Entry 2VCC (X-ray diffraction, 2.00 A resolution); this record covers chain A.

== Chain A ==
Protein: Alpha-N-acetylglucosaminidase
From: Clostridium perfringens
Notes: EC 3.2.1.50
UniProt: Q0TST1 (Q0TST1_CLOP1); residue numbers follow UniProt; this construct covers 26-916
Chain sequence (891 residues; each row starts with the number of its first residue):
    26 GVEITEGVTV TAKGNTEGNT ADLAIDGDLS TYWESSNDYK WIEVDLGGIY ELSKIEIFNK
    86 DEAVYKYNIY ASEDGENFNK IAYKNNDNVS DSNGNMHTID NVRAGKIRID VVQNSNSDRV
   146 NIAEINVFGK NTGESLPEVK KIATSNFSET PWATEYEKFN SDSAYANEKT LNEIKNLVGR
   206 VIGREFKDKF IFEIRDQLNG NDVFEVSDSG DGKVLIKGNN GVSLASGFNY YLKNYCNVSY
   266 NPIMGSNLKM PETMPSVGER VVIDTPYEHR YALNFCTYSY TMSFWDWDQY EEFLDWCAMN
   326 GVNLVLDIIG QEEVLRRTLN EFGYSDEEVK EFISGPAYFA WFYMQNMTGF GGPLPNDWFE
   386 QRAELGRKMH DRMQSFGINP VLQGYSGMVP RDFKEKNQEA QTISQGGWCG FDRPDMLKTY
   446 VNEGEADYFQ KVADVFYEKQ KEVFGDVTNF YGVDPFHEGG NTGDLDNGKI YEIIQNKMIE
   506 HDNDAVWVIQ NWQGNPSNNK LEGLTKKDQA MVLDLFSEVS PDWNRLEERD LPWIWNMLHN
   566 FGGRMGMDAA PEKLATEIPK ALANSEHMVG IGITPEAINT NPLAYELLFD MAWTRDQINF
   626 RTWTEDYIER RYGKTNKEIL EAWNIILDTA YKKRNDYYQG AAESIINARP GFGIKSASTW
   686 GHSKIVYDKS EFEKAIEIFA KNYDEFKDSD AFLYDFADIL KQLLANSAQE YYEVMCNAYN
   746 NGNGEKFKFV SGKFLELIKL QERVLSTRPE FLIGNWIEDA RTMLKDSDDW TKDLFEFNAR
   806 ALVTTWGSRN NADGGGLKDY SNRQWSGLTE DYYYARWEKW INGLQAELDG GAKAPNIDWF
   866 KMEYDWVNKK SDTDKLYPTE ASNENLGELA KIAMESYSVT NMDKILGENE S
Disordered / not traced: 913-916
Bound ions: Ca2+: Leu48, Asp51, Asp53, Thr56, Ala148, Glu149
What the authors report for this chain:
  - mutagenesis - E601A: abolished catalytic activity on pNP-alpha-GlcNAc
  - mutagenesis - E483A (20-fold): decreased catalytic activity

== In short ==
Leu48, Asp51, Asp53, Thr56, Ala148 and Glu149 form the Ca2+ site. The paper reports that E601A abolishes
catalytic activity on pNP-alpha-GlcNAc; E483A reduces catalytic activity.
Chain A is Alpha-N-acetylglucosaminidase (Clostridium perfringens); the structure, Family 89 Glycoside
Hydrolase from Clostridium perfringens, was determined by X-ray diffraction (same publication as 2VC9, 2VCA
and 2VCB).
